4G72 - chains A and C of the 3 polymer chains in the assembly; structure by X-ray diffraction, 3.19 A resolution.

[Chain A]
Protein: Cytochrome c oxidase subunit 1
Source organism: Thermus thermophilus
Notes: EC 1.9.3.1
UniProt: Q5SJ79 (COX1_THET8); residue numbers follow UniProt; this construct covers 2-562
Sequence (569 residues; numbered -6 to 562; the number before each row is that of its first residue; numbers below 1 keep their minus sign (Met-6 is residue -6)):
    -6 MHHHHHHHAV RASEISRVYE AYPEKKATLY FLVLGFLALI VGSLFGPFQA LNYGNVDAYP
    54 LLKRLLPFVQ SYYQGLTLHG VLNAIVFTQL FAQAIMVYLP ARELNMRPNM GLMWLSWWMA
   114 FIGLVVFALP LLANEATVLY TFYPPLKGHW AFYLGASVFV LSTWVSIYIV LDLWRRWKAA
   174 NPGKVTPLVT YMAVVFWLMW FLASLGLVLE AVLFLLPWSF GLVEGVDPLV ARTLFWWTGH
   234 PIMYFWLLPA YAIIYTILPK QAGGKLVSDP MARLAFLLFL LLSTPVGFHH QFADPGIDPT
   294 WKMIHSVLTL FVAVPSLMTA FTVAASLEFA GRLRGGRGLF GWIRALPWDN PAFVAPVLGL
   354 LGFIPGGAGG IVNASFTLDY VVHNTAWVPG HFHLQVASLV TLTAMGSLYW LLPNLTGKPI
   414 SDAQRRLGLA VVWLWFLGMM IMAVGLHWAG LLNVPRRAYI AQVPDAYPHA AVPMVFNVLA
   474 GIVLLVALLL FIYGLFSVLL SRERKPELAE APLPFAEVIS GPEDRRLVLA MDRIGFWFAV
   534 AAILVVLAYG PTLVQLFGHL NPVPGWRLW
Unresolved in the structure: -6 to 11, 495-496
Sequence notes: expression tag (-6 to 1); engineered mutation Phe120 (Ala in Q5SJ79), Met236 (Val in Q5SJ79)
Swiss-Prot annotation at these positions:
  - binding site (Fe(II)-heme a): His72, His386
  - binding site (Cu cation): His233, Tyr237, His282, His283
  - binding site (heme a3): His384
  - cross-link: His233 to Tyr237 (1'-histidyl-3'-tyrosine (His-Tyr))

[Chain C]
Protein: Cytochrome c oxidase polypeptide 2A
Source organism: Thermus thermophilus
Notes: EC 1.9.3.1
UniProt: P82543 (COXA_THET8); residue numbers follow UniProt; this construct covers 1-34
Sequence (34 residues; numbered 1 to 34; the number before each row is that of its first residue):
     1 MEEKPKGALA VILVLTLTIL VFWLGVYAVF FARG
Unresolved in the structure: 1-3
Swiss-Prot annotation at these positions:
  - modified residue: Met1 (N-formylmethionine)

[How chain A and chain C interact]
Residue-residue contacts (40; chain A residue first):
  Ala313(A) - Leu15(C)  hydrophobic
  Phe314(A) - Ala8(C)  hydrophobic
  Phe314(A) - Ile12(C)  hydrophobic
  Ala317(A) - Val11(C)  hydrophobic
  Ala318(A) - Ala8(C)  hydrophobic
  Glu321(A) - Pro5(C)
  Glu321(A) - Lys6(C)  hydrogen bond (side chain-backbone)
  Glu321(A) - Gly7(C)  hydrogen bond (side chain-backbone)
  Glu321(A) - Ala8(C)  hydrogen bond (side chain-backbone)
  Gly331(A) - Lys6(C)  hydrogen bond (backbone-side chain)
  Leu332(A) - Lys6(C)
  Trp335(A) - Gly7(C)
  Ile357(A) - Leu15(C)  hydrophobic
  Ile357(A) - Thr18(C)
  Pro358(A) - Thr18(C)
  Pro358(A) - Phe22(C)
  Ala361(A) - Thr18(C)
  Ala361(A) - Ile19(C)  hydrophobic
  Ala361(A) - Phe22(C)
  Gly362(A) - Phe22(C)
  Ile364(A) - Ile19(C)  hydrophobic
  Ile364(A) - Trp23(C)
  Val365(A) - Phe22(C)
  Val365(A) - Trp23(C)  hydrophobic
  Val365(A) - Val26(C)  hydrophobic
  Ser368(A) - Trp23(C)  hydrogen bond
  Thr370(A) - Phe30(C)
  Leu371(A) - Trp23(C)
  Leu371(A) - Val26(C)
  Leu371(A) - Tyr27(C)  hydrophobic
  Leu371(A) - Phe30(C)  hydrophobic
  Val374(A) - Val26(C)  hydrophobic
  Val374(A) - Val29(C)  hydrophobic
  Val374(A) - Phe30(C)  hydrophobic
  Val374(A) - Arg33(C)  hydrogen bond (backbone-side chain)
  Trp380(A) - Phe22(C)  hydrophobic
  Trp380(A) - Val26(C)  hydrophobic
  His440(A) - Phe22(C)
  Leu444(A) - Arg33(C)  hydrogen bond (backbone-side chain)
  Asn446(A) - Arg33(C)
Other interface residues (no listed pair), chain A (25 interface residues in all): Leu310, Arg325, Tyr373
Other interface residues (no listed pair), chain C (19 interface residues in all): Leu9, Ala10, Val14

[In short]
25 residues of chain A and 19 residues of chain C are in contact; the contacts include 7 hydrogen bonds. Polar
contacts include Glu321(A)-Lys6(C), Glu321(A)-Gly7(C) and Glu321(A)-Ala8(C).
Chain A is Cytochrome c oxidase subunit 1 and chain C is Cytochrome c oxidase polypeptide 2A, both from
Thermus thermophilus; the structure, Structure of Recombinant Cytochrome ba3 Oxidase mutant V236M from Thermus
thermophilus, was determined by X-ray diffraction.
